Entry 9G28 (electron microscopy, 3.18 A resolution); this record covers chains 3 and J of the 14 polymer chains in the assembly.

== Chain 3 ==
Molecule: Rdn18-1
From: Saccharomyces cerevisiae
Sequence (1800 nucleotides; each row starts with the number of its first residue):
     1 UAUCUGGUUGAUCCUGCCAGUAGUCAUAUGCUUGUCUCAAAGAUUAAGCC
    51 AUGCAUGUCUAAGUAUAAGCAAUUUAUACAGUGAAACUGCGAAUGGCUCA
   101 UUAAAUCAGUUAUCGUUUAUUUGAUAGUUCCUUUACUACAUGGUAUAACU
   151 GUGGUAAUUCUAGAGCUAAUACAUGCUUAAAAUCUCGACCCUUUGGAAGA
   201 GAUGUAUUUAUUAGAUAAAAAAUCAAUGUCUUCGGACUCUUUGAUGAUUC
   251 AUAAUAACUUUUCGAAUCGCAUGGCCUUGUGCUGGCGAUGGUUCAUUCAA
   301 AUUUCUGCCCUAUCAACUUUCGAUGGUAGGAUAGUGGCCUACCAUGGUUU
   351 CAACGGGUAACGGGGAAUAAGGGUUCGAUUCCGGAGAGGGAGCCUGAGAA
   401 ACGGCUACCACAUCCAAGGAAGGCAGCAGGCGCGCAAAUUACCCAAUCCU
   451 AAUUCAGGGAGGUAGUGACAAUAAAUAACGAUACAGGGCCCAUUCGGGUC
   501 UUGUAAUUGGAAUGAGUACAAUGUAAAUACCUUAACGAGGAACAAUUGGA
   551 GGGCAAGUCUGGUGCCAGCAGCCGCGGUAAUUCCAGCUCCAAUAGCGUAU
   601 AUUAAAGUUGUUGCAGUUAAAAAGCUCGUAGUUGAACUUUGGGCCCGGUU
   651 GGCCGGUCCGAUUUUUUCGUGUACUGGAUUUCCAACGGGGCCUUUCCUUC
   701 UGGCUAACCUUGAGUCCUUGUGGCUCUUGGCGAACCAGGACUUUUACUUU
   751 GAAAAAAUUAGAGUGUUCAAAGCAGGCGUAUUGCUCGAAUAUAUUAGCAU
   801 GGAAUAAUAGAAUAGGACGUUUGGUUCUAUUUUGUUGGUUUCUAGGACCA
   851 UCGUAAUGAUUAAUAGGGACGGUCGGGGGCAUCAGUAUUCAAUUGUCAGA
   901 GGUGAAAUUCUUGGAUUUAUUGAAGACUAACUACUGCGAAAGCAUUUGCC
   951 AAGGACGUUUUCAUUAAUCAAGAACGAAAGUUAGGGGAUCGAAGAUGAUC
  1001 AGAUACCGUCGUAGUCUUAACCAUAAACUAUGCCGACUAGGGAUCGGGUG
  1051 GUGUUUUUUUAAUGACCCACUCGGCACCUUACGAGAAAUCAAAGUCUUUG
  1101 GGUUCUGGGGGGAGUAUGGUCGCAAGGCUGAAACUUAAAGGAAUUGACGG
  1151 AAGGGCACCACCAGGAGUGGAGCCUGCGGCUUAAUUUGACUCAACACGGG
  1201 GAAACUCACCAGGUCCAGACACAAUAAGGAUUGACAGAUUGAGAGCUCUU
  1251 UCUUGAUUUUGUGGGUGGUGGUGCAUGGCCGUUCUUAGUUGGUGGAGUGA
  1301 UUUGUCUGCUUAAUUGCGAUAACGAACGAGACCUUAACCUACUAAAUAGU
  1351 GGUGCUAGCAUUUGCUGGUUAUCCACUUCUUAGAGGGACUAUCGGUUUCA
  1401 AGCCGAUGGAAGUUUGAGGCAAUAACAGGUCUGUGAUGCCCUUAGACGUU
  1451 CUGGGCCGCACGCGCGCUACACUGACGGAGCCAGCGAGUCUAACCUUGGC
  1501 CGAGAGGUCUUGGUAAUCUUGUGAAACUCCGUCGUGCUGGGGAUAGAGCA
  1551 UUGUAAUUAUUGCUCUUCAACGAGGAAUUCCUAGUAAGCGCAAGUCAUCA
  1601 GCUUGCGUUGAUUACGUCCCUGCCCUUUGUACACACCGCCCGUCGCUAGU
  1651 ACCGAUUGAAUGGCUUAGUGAGGCCUCAGGAUCUGCUUAGAGAAGGGGGC
  1701 AACUCCAUCUCAGAGCGGAGAAUUUGGACAAACUUGGUCAUUUAGAGGAA
  1751 CUAAAAGUCGUAACAAGGUUUCCGUAGGUGAACCUGCGGAAGGAUCAUUA
Disordered / not traced: 1-796, 819-823, 841-865, 963-1800

== Chain J ==
Protein: 40S ribosomal protein S13
From: Saccharomyces cerevisiae
UniProt: P05756 (RS13_YEAST); numbering as in UniProt (aligned over 1-151)
Amino-acid sequence (151 residues; row label = number of the first residue in the row):
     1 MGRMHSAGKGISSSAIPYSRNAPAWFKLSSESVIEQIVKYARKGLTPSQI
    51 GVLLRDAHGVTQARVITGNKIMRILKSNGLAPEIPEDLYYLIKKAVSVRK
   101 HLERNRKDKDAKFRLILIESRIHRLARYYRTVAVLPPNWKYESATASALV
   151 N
Disordered / not traced: 1-29, 144-151
Swiss-Prot annotation at these positions:
  - modified residue: Ser32 (Phosphoserine)
  - cross-link (Glycyl lysine isopeptide (Lys-Gly)): Lys39 (interchain with G-Cter in ubiquitin), Lys43 (interchain with G-Cter in ubiquitin)

== How chain 3 and chain J interact ==
Residue-residue contacts (26; chain 3 residue first):
  G868(3) - Tyr90(J)  sugar contact
  A869(3) - Tyr90(J)  sugar contact
  A869(3) - Lys94(J)  salt bridge to the phosphate
  G877(3) - Asp110(J)  hydrogen bond to the base
  G878(3) - His101(J)  hydrogen bond to the base
  G878(3) - Asp108(J)  hydrogen bond to the sugar
  G878(3) - Asp110(J)  sugar contact
  G879(3) - Asn105(J)  sugar contact
  G879(3) - Lys107(J)  phosphate contact
  G879(3) - Asp108(J)  sugar contact
  C880(3) - Lys107(J)  phosphate contact
  A939(3) - Phe113(J)  stacking on the base
  C950(3) - His101(J)  hydrogen bond to the sugar
  A951(3) - Val98(J)  sugar contact
  A951(3) - His101(J)  hydrogen bond to the sugar
  A952(3) - Ser97(J)  phosphate contact
  A952(3) - Val98(J)  sugar contact
  A952(3) - Arg114(J)  hydrogen bond to the sugar
  G953(3) - Lys94(J)  phosphate contact
  G953(3) - Arg114(J)  salt bridge to the phosphate
  U961(3) - Gly68(J)  sugar contact
  U961(3) - Asn69(J)  sugar contact
  U961(3) - Pro82(J)  base contact
  U961(3) - Ile84(J)  base contact
  U961(3) - Pro85(J)  base contact
  U961(3) - Glu86(J)  hydrogen bond to the base
Interface residues without a listed pair, chain 3 (13 interface residues in all): C962
Interface residues without a listed pair, chain J (21 interface residues in all): Pro47, Ser48, Met72, Asp87

== Overview ==
13 residues of chain 3 and 21 residues of chain J are in contact, with 7 hydrogen bonds, 2 salt bridges and 1
aromatic stacking contact. Among the polar pairs are G877(3)-Asp110(J), G878(3)-His101(J) and
U961(3)-Glu86(J).
Here chain 3 is Rdn18-1 and chain J is 40S ribosomal protein S13, both from Saccharomyces cerevisiae. Entry
9G28 (snR30 snoRNP - State 2 - Utp23-Krr1-deltaC3) was determined by electron microscopy, deposited together
with 9G25.
